PDB entry 6OKB | electron microscopy, 6.70 A resolution (low resolution: residue-level contacts below are approximate; hydrogen-bond / salt-bridge calls are withheld) | chains J and K of the 13 polymer chains in the assembly

[Chain J (and K)]
Molecule: Major capsid protein
From: Escherichia phage T5
Notes: chain K of this document is another copy of the same molecule, construct and numbering; everything in this record applies to it too
UniProt: Q6QGD8 (CAPSD_BPT5); residues 160-458 here = UniProt positions 160-458
Chain sequence (299 residues; each row starts with the number of its first residue):
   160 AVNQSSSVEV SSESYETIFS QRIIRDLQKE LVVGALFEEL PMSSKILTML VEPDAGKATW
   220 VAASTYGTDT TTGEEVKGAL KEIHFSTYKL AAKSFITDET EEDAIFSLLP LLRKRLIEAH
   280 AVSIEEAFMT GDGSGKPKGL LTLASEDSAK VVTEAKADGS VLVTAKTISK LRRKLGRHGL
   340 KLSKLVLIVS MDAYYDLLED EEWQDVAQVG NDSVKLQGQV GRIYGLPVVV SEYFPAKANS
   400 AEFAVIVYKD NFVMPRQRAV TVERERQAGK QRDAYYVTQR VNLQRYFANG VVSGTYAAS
Disordered / not traced: 160-169

[How chain J and chain K interact]
Residue-residue contacts (41):
  Leu-190(J) / Leu-339(K)
  Lys-248(J) / Ala-221(K)
  Leu-249(J) / Trp-219(K)
  Ala-250(J) / Thr-218(K)
  Ala-250(J) / Trp-219(K)
  Ala-250(J) / Ala-221(K)
  Ala-251(J) / Thr-218(K)
  Ala-251(J) / Trp-219(K)
  Lys-252(J) / Thr-218(K)
  Ser-253(J) / Val-210(K)
  Phe-254(J) / Val-210(K)
  Phe-254(J) / Glu-211(K)
  Ile-255(J) / Val-210(K)
  Thr-256(J) / Leu-209(K)
  Thr-259(J) / Leu-209(K)
  Glu-260(J) / Leu-209(K)
  Ile-264(J) / Leu-206(K)
  Leu-267(J) / Met-208(K)
  Leu-270(J) / Leu-199(K)
  Leu-271(J) / Met-208(K)
  Leu-271(J) / Val-210(K)
  Arg-274(J) / Met-208(K)
  Arg-274(J) / Asp-213(K)
  Arg-274(J) / Tyr-445(K)
  Leu-275(J) / Asp-213(K)
  Ala-278(J) / Asp-213(K)
  Val-281(J) / His-337(K)
  Ala-286(J) / Trp-219(K)
  Gly-294(J) / Trp-219(K)
  Gly-294(J) / Val-220(K)
  Gly-294(J) / Ala-221(K)
  Lys-295(J) / Val-220(K)
  Met-350(J) / Gly-335(K)
  Tyr-353(J) / Arg-331(K)
  Tyr-353(J) / Arg-332(K)
  Tyr-354(J) / Ser-328(K)
  Tyr-354(J) / Lys-329(K)
  Tyr-354(J) / Arg-332(K)
  Leu-357(J) / Tyr-383(K)
  Glu-358(J) / Lys-325(K)
  Glu-358(J) / Ser-328(K)
Also at the interface, not in a pair above, chain J (34 interface residues in all): Val-191, Val-192, Ser-282, Ile-283, Glu-285, Glu-391
Also at the interface, not in a pair above, chain K (26 interface residues in all): Thr-207, Lys-216, Ala-217, Ala-222, Ser-223

[Summary]
Chain J and chain K form an interface of 34 and 26 residues respectively.
Both chains are Major capsid protein (Escherichia phage T5). Entry 6OKB (Prohead 2 of the phage T5) was
determined by electron microscopy (same publication as 6OMA and 6OMC).
